Entry 7YZY (electron microscopy, 4.80 A resolution (low resolution: residue-level contacts below are approximate; hydrogen-bond / salt-bridge calls are withheld)); this record covers chains B and A of the 9 polymer chains in the assembly.

== Chain B ==
Name: Particulate methane monooxygenase beta subunit
Organism: Methylococcus capsulatus str. Bath
Notes: EC 1.14.18.3
Reference sequence: Q607G3 (PMOA_METCA); numbering as in UniProt (aligned over 1-247)
Sequence (247 residues; row label = number of the first residue in the row):
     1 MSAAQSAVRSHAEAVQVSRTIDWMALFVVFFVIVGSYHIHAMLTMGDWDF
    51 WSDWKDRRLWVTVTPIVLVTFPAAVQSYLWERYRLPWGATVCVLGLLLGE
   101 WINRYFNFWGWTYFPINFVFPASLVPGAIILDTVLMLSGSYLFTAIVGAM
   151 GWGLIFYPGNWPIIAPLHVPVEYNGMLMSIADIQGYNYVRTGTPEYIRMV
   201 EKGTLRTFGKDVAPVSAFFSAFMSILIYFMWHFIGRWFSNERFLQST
Unresolved in the structure: 1-6, 192-212, 246-247

== Chain A ==
Name: Particulate methane monooxygenase alpha subunit
Organism: Methylococcus capsulatus str. Bath
Notes: EC 1.14.18.3
Reference sequence: G1UBD1 (PMOB_METCA); residue numbers follow UniProt; this construct covers 1-414
Sequence (414 residues; row label = number of the first residue in the row):
     1 MKTIKDRIAKWSAIGLLSAVAATAFYAPSASAHGEKSQAAFMRMRTIHWY
    51 DLSWSKEKVKINETVEIKGKFHVFEGWPETVDEPDVAFLNVGMPGPVFIR
   101 KESYIGGQLVPRSVRLEIGKTYDFRVVLKARRPGDWHVHTMMNVQGGGPI
   151 IGPGKWITVEGSMSEFRNPVTTLTGQTVDLENYNEGNTYFWHAFWFAIGV
   201 AWIGYWSRRPIFIPRLLMVDAGRADELVSATDRKVAMGFLAATILIVVMA
   251 MSSANSKYPITIPLQAGTMRGMKPLELPAPTVSVKVEDATYRVPGRAMRM
   301 KLTITNHGNSPIRLGEFYTASVRFLDSDVYKDTTGYPEDLLAEDGLSVSD
   351 NSPLAPGETRTVDVTASDAAWEVYRLSDIIYDPDSRFAGLLFFFDATGNR
   401 QVVQIDAPLIPSFM
Unresolved in the structure: 1-32
From the paper describing this entry:
  - contacts within the chain: Lys-58/Glu-160 (from molecular simulation)

== How chain B and chain A interact ==
Residue-residue contacts (151):
  Ser-18(B) / Pro-214(A)
  Arg-19(B) / Ser-207(A)
  Arg-19(B) / Arg-208(A)
  Arg-19(B) / Arg-209(A)
  Arg-19(B) / Pro-210(A)
  Ile-21(B) / Ile-213(A)
  Asp-22(B) / Pro-210(A)
  Asp-22(B) / Ile-211(A)
  Asp-22(B) / Phe-212(A)
  Ala-25(B) / Phe-212(A)
  Leu-26(B) / Phe-212(A)
  Asp-53(B) / Leu-264(A)
  Lys-55(B) / Leu-264(A)
  Asp-56(B) / Leu-264(A)
  Arg-57(B) / Pro-263(A)
  Glu-81(B) / Val-219(A)
  Arg-82(B) / Leu-216(A)
  Arg-82(B) / Val-219(A)
  Arg-82(B) / Asp-220(A)
  Tyr-83(B) / Phe-212(A)
  Tyr-83(B) / Arg-215(A)
  Tyr-83(B) / Leu-216(A)
  Tyr-83(B) / Leu-227(A)
  Arg-84(B) / Arg-215(A)
  Arg-84(B) / Ala-224(A)
  Leu-85(B) / Ile-211(A)
  Leu-85(B) / Phe-212(A)
  Pro-86(B) / Trp-202(A)
  Pro-86(B) / Trp-206(A)
  Trp-87(B) / Trp-202(A)
  Trp-87(B) / Ile-203(A)
  Trp-87(B) / Trp-206(A)
  Trp-87(B) / Ile-211(A)
  Thr-90(B) / Trp-202(A)
  Thr-90(B) / Ile-203(A)
  Val-91(B) / Ile-203(A)
  Leu-94(B) / Phe-196(A)
  Leu-94(B) / Gly-199(A)
  Leu-94(B) / Ile-203(A)
  Trp-101(B) / Tyr-189(A)
  Trp-101(B) / His-192(A)
  Tyr-105(B) / Tyr-189(A)
  Trp-109(B) / Arg-131(A)
  Trp-109(B) / Met-163(A)
  Tyr-113(B) / Pro-96(A)
  Tyr-113(B) / Arg-131(A)
  Tyr-113(B) / Arg-132(A)
  Tyr-113(B) / Met-163(A)
  Phe-114(B) / Pro-96(A)
  Pro-115(B) / Arg-131(A)
  Ile-116(B) / Tyr-189(A)
  Asn-117(B) / Leu-180(A)
  Asn-117(B) / Glu-181(A)
  Asn-117(B) / Asn-182(A)
  Asn-117(B) / Tyr-183(A)
  Phe-120(B) / Thr-188(A)
  Pro-121(B) / His-192(A)
  Ala-122(B) / His-192(A)
  Ser-123(B) / His-192(A)
  Ser-123(B) / Trp-195(A)
  Val-125(B) / Trp-195(A)
  Val-125(B) / Gly-199(A)
  Pro-126(B) / Trp-195(A)
  Pro-126(B) / Thr-243(A)
  Ile-129(B) / Thr-243(A)
  Asp-132(B) / Trp-202(A)
  Thr-133(B) / Ala-236(A)
  Thr-133(B) / Leu-240(A)
  Met-136(B) / Trp-206(A)
  Met-136(B) / Val-228(A)
  Met-136(B) / Arg-233(A)
  Met-136(B) / Ala-236(A)
  Leu-137(B) / Arg-233(A)
  Leu-137(B) / Ala-236(A)
  Ile-155(B) / Val-247(A)
  Pro-158(B) / Val-247(A)
  Pro-158(B) / Met-251(A)
  Gly-159(B) / Val-247(A)
  Trp-161(B) / Met-251(A)
  Trp-161(B) / Asn-255(A)
  Pro-162(B) / Asn-187(A)
  Pro-162(B) / Trp-191(A)
  Pro-162(B) / Ala-250(A)
  Pro-162(B) / Ala-254(A)
  Ile-163(B) / Asn-184(A)
  Ile-163(B) / Asn-187(A)
  Ile-163(B) / Thr-188(A)
  Ile-163(B) / Trp-191(A)
  Ile-163(B) / His-192(A)
  Pro-166(B) / Tyr-183(A)
  Pro-166(B) / Asn-184(A)
  Pro-166(B) / Asn-187(A)
  Pro-166(B) / Tyr-258(A)
  Leu-167(B) / Tyr-183(A)
  Leu-167(B) / Asn-184(A)
  His-168(B) / Thr-261(A)
  His-168(B) / Ile-262(A)
  Val-169(B) / Tyr-183(A)
  Val-169(B) / Ile-260(A)
  Pro-170(B) / Thr-172(A)
  Pro-170(B) / Leu-173(A)
  Pro-170(B) / Ile-260(A)
  Pro-170(B) / Ile-262(A)
  Val-171(B) / Val-170(A)
  Val-171(B) / Thr-171(A)
  Val-171(B) / Leu-173(A)
  Glu-172(B) / Leu-173(A)
  Tyr-173(B) / Lys-101(A)
  Tyr-173(B) / Leu-109(A)
  Asn-174(B) / Glu-102(A)
  Asn-174(B) / Tyr-104(A)
  Asn-174(B) / Leu-109(A)
  Met-176(B) / Pro-111(A)
  Met-176(B) / Arg-112(A)
  Leu-177(B) / Leu-173(A)
  Leu-177(B) / Ile-262(A)
  Leu-177(B) / Gln-265(A)
  Met-178(B) / Ile-262(A)
  Met-178(B) / Gln-265(A)
  Ser-179(B) / Ile-262(A)
  Ser-179(B) / Leu-264(A)
  Ile-180(B) / Leu-180(A)
  Ile-180(B) / Tyr-183(A)
  Ala-181(B) / Leu-264(A)
  Asp-182(B) / Leu-264(A)
  Asp-182(B) / Gln-265(A)
  Ile-183(B) / Leu-180(A)
  Tyr-186(B) / Arg-100(A)
  Tyr-186(B) / Lys-101(A)
  Tyr-186(B) / Glu-102(A)
  Tyr-186(B) / Ser-103(A)
  Tyr-186(B) / Leu-109(A)
  Tyr-186(B) / Pro-111(A)
  Asn-187(B) / Ile-99(A)
  Asn-187(B) / Arg-100(A)
  Asn-187(B) / Lys-101(A)
  Asn-187(B) / Asn-168(A)
  Tyr-188(B) / Pro-96(A)
  Tyr-188(B) / Ile-99(A)
  Tyr-188(B) / Arg-131(A)
  Tyr-188(B) / Asn-168(A)
  Tyr-188(B) / Leu-180(A)
  Tyr-188(B) / Glu-181(A)
  Val-189(B) / Asn-90(A)
  Val-189(B) / Val-91(A)
  Val-189(B) / Met-93(A)
  Val-189(B) / Gly-95(A)
  Val-189(B) / Arg-100(A)
  Arg-190(B) / Asn-90(A)
  Thr-191(B) / Asn-90(A)
  Thr-191(B) / Met-141(A)
Also at the interface, not in a pair above, chain B (77 interface residues in all): Trp-54, Leu-79, Leu-97, Leu-98, Ile-130, Ser-138, Ala-165, Gln-184, Gly-185
Also at the interface, not in a pair above, chain A (84 interface residues in all): Phe-98, Gln-108, Val-110, Asn-143, Phe-166, Thr-174, Gln-176, Val-178, Glu-185, Ile-198, Val-200, Met-237, Phe-239, Ile-244

== Overview ==
77 residues of chain B and 84 residues of chain A are in contact. From the paper: contacts within the chain
involving Lys-58(A) and Glu-160(A).
Here chain B is Particulate methane monooxygenase beta subunit and chain A is Particulate methane
monooxygenase alpha subunit, both from Methylococcus capsulatus str. Bath. Entry 7YZY (pMMO structure from
native membranes by cryoET and STA) was determined by electron microscopy.
